PDB entry 7TAJ | electron microscopy, 2.00 A resolution | chains A and C of the 4 polymer chains in the assembly

# Chain A
Protein: viral protein 1
Organism: enterovirus D68
UniProt: A0A097BW12 (A0A097BW12_HED68); residues 1-296 here correspond to UniProt positions 565-860 (UniProt number = residue number + 564)
Sequence (296 residues; each row starts with the number of its first residue):
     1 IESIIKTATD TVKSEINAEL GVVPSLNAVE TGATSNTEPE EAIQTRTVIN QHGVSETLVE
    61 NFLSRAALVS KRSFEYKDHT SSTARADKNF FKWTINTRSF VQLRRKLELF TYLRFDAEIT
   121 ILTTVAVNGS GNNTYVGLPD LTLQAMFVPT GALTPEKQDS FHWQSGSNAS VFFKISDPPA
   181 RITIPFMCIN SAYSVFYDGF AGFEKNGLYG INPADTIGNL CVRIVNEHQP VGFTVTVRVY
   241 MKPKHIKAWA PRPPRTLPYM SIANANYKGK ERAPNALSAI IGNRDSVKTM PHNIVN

# Chain C
Protein: viral protein 3
Organism: enterovirus D68
UniProt: A0A097BW12 (A0A097BW12_9ENTO); residues 1-247 here correspond to UniProt positions 318-564 (UniProt number = residue number + 317)
Sequence (247 residues; numbered 1 to 247; the number before each row is that of its first residue):
     1 GVPTYLLPGS GQFLTTDDHS SAPALPCFNP TPEMHIPGQV RNMLEVVQVE SMMEINNTES
    61 AVGMERLKVD ISALTDVDQL LFNIPLDIQL DGPLRNTLVG NISRYYTHWS GSLEMTFMFC
   121 GSFMAAGKLI LCYTPPGGSC PTTRETAMLG THIVWDFGLQ SSVTLIIPWI SGSHYRMFNN
   181 DAKSTNANVG YVTCFMQTNL IVPSESSDTC SLIGFIAAKD DFSLRLMRDS PDIGQLDHLH
   241 AAEAAYQ

# How chain A and chain C interact
Pairs across the interface (209; chain A residue first):
  Glu-2(A) with Arg-41(C), salt bridge
  Ala-8(A) with Asp-220(C); Asp-221(C)
  Thr-9(A) with Asp-220(C), hydrogen bond; Asp-221(C), hydrogen bond (side chain-backbone)
  Ser-25(A) with Val-163(C); Thr-164(C), hydrogen bond (backbone-backbone)
  Leu-26(A) with Gln-160(C); Ser-162(C)
  Asn-27(A) with Ser-161(C); Ser-162(C), hydrogen bond (backbone-backbone); Thr-164(C), hydrogen bond
  Val-29(A) with Glu-50(C); Thr-116(C); Met-118(C), hydrophobic; Ser-162(C), hydrogen bond (backbone-side chain); Phe-215(C), hydrophobic
  Glu-30(A) with Met-118(C); Ser-161(C), hydrogen bond
  Thr-34(A) with Gln-48(C); Val-49(C); Glu-50(C), hydrogen bond (side chain-backbone); Glu-114(C)
  Ser-35(A) with Glu-50(C), hydrogen bond (backbone-side chain); Glu-114(C); Thr-116(C); Thr-164(C), hydrogen bond; Lys-219(C)
  Thr-37(A) with Thr-164(C); Ile-166(C); Lys-219(C), hydrogen bond (backbone-side chain)
  Glu-38(A) with Lys-219(C), salt bridge
  Ala-42(A) with Ile-166(C), hydrophobic
  Ile-43(A) with Thr-151(C); Pro-168(C), hydrophobic
  Asn-50(A) with Asp-221(C)
  His-52(A) with Ser-110(C); His-174(C), hydrogen bond; Tyr-175(C); Ser-223(C)
  Gly-53(A) with Ser-223(C)
  Val-54(A) with Asn-42(C), hydrogen bond (backbone-side chain); Leu-44(C), hydrophobic
  Glu-56(A) with Tyr-106(C), hydrogen bond (backbone-side chain); Arg-225(C); Leu-226(C), hydrogen bond (side chain-backbone); Met-227(C), hydrogen bond (side chain-backbone)
  Thr-57(A) with Asn-42(C), hydrogen bond; Met-43(C), hydrogen bond (backbone-backbone); Leu-44(C); Tyr-106(C); Leu-224(C)
  Leu-58(A) with Arg-41(C); Asn-42(C)
  Val-59(A) with Val-40(C); Arg-41(C), hydrogen bond (backbone-backbone); Asn-42(C); Met-43(C), hydrophobic
  Asn-61(A) with Met-227(C)
  Phe-62(A) with Met-43(C), hydrophobic; Tyr-106(C); Met-227(C), hydrophobic
  Arg-65(A) with Thr-15(C); Thr-16(C); Met-227(C), hydrogen bond
  Ala-66(A) with Phe-13(C), hydrophobic; Thr-15(C), hydrogen bond (backbone-backbone)
  Ser-70(A) with Tyr-246(C), hydrogen bond
  Lys-71(A) with Tyr-246(C)
  Arg-72(A) with Glu-243(C), salt bridge; Tyr-246(C); Gln-247(C)
  Arg-85(A) with Gln-247(C)
  Lys-92(A) with Ala-245(C), hydrogen bond (side chain-backbone); Tyr-246(C); Gln-247(C), hydrogen bond (side chain-backbone)
  Trp-93(A) with Ala-245(C); Tyr-246(C)
  Thr-94(A) with Ala-245(C), hydrogen bond (backbone-backbone)
  Asn-96(A) with Ala-245(C)
  Arg-98(A) with Leu-239(C)
  Ser-99(A) with Gln-235(C), hydrogen bond (backbone-side chain); Leu-239(C)
  Phe-100(A) with Gln-235(C)
  Val-101(A) with Ile-233(C), hydrophobic; Gly-234(C); Gln-235(C), hydrogen bond (backbone-side chain); Leu-239(C), hydrophobic
  Gln-102(A) with Asp-229(C); Ser-230(C), hydrogen bond (side chain-backbone); Ile-233(C), hydrogen bond (side chain-backbone)
  Arg-104(A) with Leu-239(C)
  Arg-105(A) with Asn-101(C); Tyr-105(C), hydrogen bond; Ser-230(C); Asp-232(C); Ile-233(C)
  Lys-106(A) with Tyr-105(C)
  Phe-110(A) with Val-40(C), hydrophobic; Met-43(C), hydrophobic
  Arg-114(A) with Pro-30(C); Thr-31(C), hydrogen bond (side chain-backbone); Glu-33(C)
  Glu-118(A) with His-19(C); Ser-21(C), hydrogen bond
  Thr-120(A) with Phe-13(C)
  Ala-169(A) with Ala-24(C)
  Pro-178(A) with Gly-11(C)
  Pro-179(A) with Phe-13(C), hydrophobic
  Arg-181(A) with Phe-13(C); Asp-17(C), salt bridge; Ser-21(C)
  Ile-182(A) with Ser-21(C); Ala-22(C); Ala-24(C), hydrophobic
  Thr-183(A) with Ser-21(C), hydrogen bond; Ala-22(C), hydrogen bond (backbone-backbone); Pro-23(C); Ala-24(C), hydrogen bond (backbone-backbone)
  Pro-185(A) with Leu-25(C); Phe-28(C), hydrophobic
  Phe-186(A) with Phe-28(C); Pro-30(C)
  Met-187(A) with Phe-28(C), hydrophobic
  Cys-188(A) with Thr-31(C), hydrogen bond (backbone-side chain)
  Ile-189(A) with Thr-31(C), hydrogen bond (backbone-side chain)
  Asn-190(A) with Thr-31(C)
  Ser-191(A) with Thr-31(C); Pro-32(C), hydrogen bond (side chain-backbone); Glu-33(C); Met-34(C)
  Tyr-240(A) with Phe-13(C), hydrophobic
  Lys-242(A) with Asp-17(C), hydrogen bond (side chain-backbone); Asp-18(C)
  Lys-247(A) with Glu-33(C), salt bridge; Gln-39(C), hydrogen bond
  Ala-248(A) with Gln-39(C); Val-40(C), hydrogen bond (backbone-backbone)
  Trp-249(A) with Ile-36(C), hydrogen bond (side chain-backbone); Pro-37(C); Gly-38(C); Gln-39(C)
  Ala-250(A) with Gly-38(C), hydrogen bond (backbone-backbone)
  Pro-251(A) with Val-46(C), hydrophobic
  Pro-254(A) with Asn-101(C)
  Thr-256(A) with Asn-96(C)
  Tyr-259(A) with Ile-233(C), hydrophobic; Leu-239(C)
  Met-260(A) with Leu-239(C); His-240(C), hydrogen bond (backbone-backbone)
  Ser-261(A) with His-240(C), hydrogen bond (side chain-backbone)
  Ile-262(A) with Leu-239(C), hydrophobic; His-240(C), hydrogen bond (backbone-backbone); Ala-241(C); Ala-242(C), hydrophobic
  Pro-274(A) with Asp-91(C); Arg-95(C)
  Asn-275(A) with Arg-95(C), hydrogen bond
  Ser-278(A) with Val-62(C); Gly-63(C), hydrogen bond (backbone-backbone); Arg-66(C)
  Ala-279(A) with Arg-66(C)
  Ile-280(A) with Arg-95(C), hydrogen bond (backbone-side chain); Asn-96(C)
  Ile-281(A) with Glu-54(C), hydrogen bond (backbone-side chain); Asn-57(C); Arg-66(C), hydrogen bond (backbone-side chain); Asp-91(C); Gly-92(C); Arg-95(C); Asn-96(C)
  Gly-282(A) with Asn-57(C), hydrogen bond (backbone-side chain); Asp-91(C), hydrogen bond (backbone-side chain)
  Asn-283(A) with Asn-57(C); Thr-58(C), hydrogen bond (side chain-backbone); Glu-59(C), hydrogen bond (side chain-backbone); Arg-66(C), hydrogen bond
  Arg-284(A) with Ile-55(C), hydrogen bond (side chain-backbone); Asn-57(C), hydrogen bond (backbone-backbone); Thr-58(C); Asn-83(C), hydrogen bond
  Ser-286(A) with Thr-58(C)
  Val-287(A) with Ile-55(C); Asn-56(C); Thr-58(C); Leu-81(C); Phe-82(C); Asn-83(C), hydrogen bond (backbone-backbone)
  Lys-288(A) with Leu-80(C), hydrogen bond (side chain-backbone); Leu-81(C); Asn-83(C), hydrogen bond (backbone-side chain)
  Thr-289(A) with Asn-83(C)
  Met-290(A) with Asn-83(C); Ile-84(C); Pro-85(C); Tyr-191(C), hydrophobic
  Pro-291(A) with Pro-85(C)
  His-292(A) with Leu-90(C); Ala-182(C); Lys-183(C)
  Asn-293(A) with Ser-139(C); Cys-140(C), hydrogen bond (side chain-backbone); Lys-183(C), hydrogen bond (backbone-side chain); Tyr-191(C), hydrogen bond
  Ile-294(A) with Gly-138(C); Ser-139(C), hydrogen bond (backbone-side chain); Lys-183(C); Tyr-191(C), hydrogen bond (backbone-side chain)
  Val-295(A) with Ser-139(C)
Other interface residues (no listed pair), chain A (106 interface residues in all): Ala-28, Ala-33, Asn-36, Pro-39, Phe-91, Leu-109, Tyr-112, Leu-122, Ile-184, Ala-192, Lys-244, Arg-255, Leu-257, Asp-285, Asn-296
Other interface residues (no listed pair), chain C (108 interface residues in all): Ser-20, Ala-61, Pro-93, Leu-98, Ile-102, Ser-112, Gly-137, Ile-153, Trp-155, Asn-188, His-238

# Summary
106 residues of chain A face 108 of chain C across their interface, with 67 hydrogen bonds and 5 salt bridges.
Polar contacts include Glu-2(A)/Arg-41(C), Glu-38(A)/Lys-219(C) and Arg-72(A)/Glu-243(C).
Chain A is viral protein 1 and chain C is viral protein 3, both from enterovirus D68; the structure, Cryo-EM
structure of Human Enterovirus D68 US/MO/14-18947 strain in complex with inhibitor 11526093 (no/low
occupancy-no inhibitor ..., was determined by electron microscopy.
